PDB entry 9DHP | electron microscopy, 4.18 A resolution (low resolution: residue-level contacts below are approximate; hydrogen-bond / salt-bridge calls are withheld) | chains B and E of the 8 polymer chains in the assembly

# Chain B
Name: Isoform Flip of Glutamate receptor 2
From: Rattus norvegicus
UniProt: P19491 (GRIA2_RAT), isoform P19491-2; residues 391-820 here correspond to UniProt positions 412-841 (UniProt number = residue number + 21)
Chain sequence (430 residues; row label = number of the first residue in the row):
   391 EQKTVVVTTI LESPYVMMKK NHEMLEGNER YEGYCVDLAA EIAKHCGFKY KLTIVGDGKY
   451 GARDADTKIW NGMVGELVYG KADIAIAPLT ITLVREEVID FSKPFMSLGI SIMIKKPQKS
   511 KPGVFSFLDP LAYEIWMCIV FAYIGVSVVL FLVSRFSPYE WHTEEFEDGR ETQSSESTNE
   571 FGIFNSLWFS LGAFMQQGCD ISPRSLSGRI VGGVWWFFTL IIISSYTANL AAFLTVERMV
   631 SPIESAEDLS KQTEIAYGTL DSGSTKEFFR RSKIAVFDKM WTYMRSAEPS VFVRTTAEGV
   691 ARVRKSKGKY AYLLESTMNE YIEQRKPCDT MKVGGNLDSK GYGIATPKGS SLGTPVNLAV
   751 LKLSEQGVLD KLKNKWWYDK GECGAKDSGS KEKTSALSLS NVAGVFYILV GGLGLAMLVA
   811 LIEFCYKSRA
Unresolved in the structure: 550-564, 820
Disulfides: Cys718-Cys773
Differences from the reference sequence: conflict Gln392 (Asn413 in P19491)
Swiss-Prot annotation at these positions:
  - binding site (L-glutamate): Pro478, Thr480, Arg485, Ser654, Thr655, Glu705
  - site: Arg453 (Interaction with the cone snail toxin Con-ikot-ikot), Ile633 (Crucial to convey clamshell closure to channel opening), Arg660 (Interaction with the cone snail toxin Con-ikot-ikot), Lys752 (Interaction with the cone snail toxin Con-ikot-ikot)
  - modified residue (Phosphoserine): Ser662, Ser696
  - lipidation (S-palmitoyl cysteine): Cys589, Cys815

# Chain E
Name: Voltage-dependent calcium channel gamma-2 subunit
From: Mus musculus
UniProt: O88602 (CCG2_MOUSE); residues 5-207 here correspond to UniProt positions 6-208 (UniProt number = residue number + 1)
Chain sequence (205 residues; numbered 5 to 209; the number before each row is that of its first residue):
     5 RGVQMLLTTV GAFAAFSLMT IAVGTDYWLY SRGVCKTKSV SENETSKKNE EVMTHSGLWR
    65 TCCLEGNFKG LCKQIDHFPE DADYEADTAE YFLRAVRASS IFPILSVILL FMGGLCIAAS
   125 EFYKTRHNII LSAGIFFVSA GLSNIIGIIV YISANAGDPS KSDSKKNSYS YGWSFYFGAL
   185 SFIIAEMVGV LAVHMFIDRH KQLTG
Unresolved in the structure: 41-54, 83-92, 162-170
Disulfides: Cys39-Cys67, Cys66-Cys76
Differences from the reference sequence: expression tag (208-209)
Swiss-Prot annotation at these positions:
  - glycosylation: Asn47 (N-linked (GlcNAc...) asparagine)

# Interface between chain B and chain E
Pairs across the interface - 8 pairs, chain B then chain E:
  Lys511(B) with Ala160(E); Gly161(E)
  Leu789(B) with Ile156(E)
  Ser790(B) with Ala160(E)
  Phe796(B) with Ile153(E)
  Tyr797(B) with Leu97(E)
  Val800(B) with Ile150(E)
  Met807(B) with Val142(E)
Also at the interface, not in a pair above, chain B (10 interface residues in all): Ala793, Leu803, Leu811
Also at the interface, not in a pair above, chain E (10 interface residues in all): Ile139, Leu146, Val154

# Overview
The chain B/chain E interface involves 10 residues from each chain. Curated annotation (UniProt) lists 6
L-glutamate-binding residues on chain B.
Chain B is Isoform Flip of Glutamate receptor 2 (Rattus norvegicus) and chain E is Voltage-dependent calcium
channel gamma-2 subunit (Mus musculus); the structure, Resting state 1 of the GluA2-gamma2 complex, was
determined by electron microscopy (same publication as 9DHQ, 9DHR, 9DHS, 9DHT, 9MRK, 9MRL, 9MRM and 9MRN).
